Entry 8XFW (X-ray diffraction, 3.10 A resolution); this record covers chains A and B.

Chain A (and B):
Molecule: UDP-glycosyltransferase 13
Source organism: Mangifera indica
Notes: EC 2.4.1.-; chain B of this document is another copy of the same molecule, construct and numbering; everything in this record applies to it too
UniProt: A0A0M4KE44 (CGT_MANIN); residue numbers follow UniProt; this construct covers 6-464
Sequence (459 residues; numbered 6 to 464; the number before each row is that of its first residue):
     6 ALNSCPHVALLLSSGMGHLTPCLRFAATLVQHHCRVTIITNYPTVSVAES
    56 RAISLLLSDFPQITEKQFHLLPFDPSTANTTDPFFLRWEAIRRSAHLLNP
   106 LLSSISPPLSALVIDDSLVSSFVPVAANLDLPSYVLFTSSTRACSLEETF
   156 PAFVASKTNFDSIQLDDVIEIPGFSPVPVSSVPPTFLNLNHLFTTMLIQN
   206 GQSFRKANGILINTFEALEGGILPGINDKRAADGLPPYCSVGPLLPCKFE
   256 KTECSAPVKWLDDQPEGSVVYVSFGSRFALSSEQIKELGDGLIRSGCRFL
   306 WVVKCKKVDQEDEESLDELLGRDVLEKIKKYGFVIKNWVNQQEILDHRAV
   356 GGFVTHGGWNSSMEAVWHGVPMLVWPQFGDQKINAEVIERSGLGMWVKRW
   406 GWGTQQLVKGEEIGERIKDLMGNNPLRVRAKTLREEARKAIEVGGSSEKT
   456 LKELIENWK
Unresolved in the structure: 6-8 (chain B: 6-8, 162-169, 311-326)
Construct notes: engineered mutation Asp-121 (Ser in A0A0M4KE44), Ala-148 (Met in A0A0M4KE44), Thr-190 (Val in A0A0M4KE44)
Residues lining bound ligands: UDP (uridine-5'-diphosphate): Met-21, Gly-22, Thr-25, Arg-29, Ser-278, Gly-280, Ser-281, Arg-282, Val-307, Asn-342, Trp-343, Val-344, Asn-345, Gln-346, His-361, Gly-363, Trp-364, Asn-365, Ser-366, Glu-369
What the authors report for this chain:
  - specificity-determining residues: Glu-152
  - mutagenesis - E152Q: increased catalytic activity on 1a
  - catalytic residues: His-23, Asp-120 (citing earlier work)
  - contacts within the chain: His-23/Asp-121 (from molecular simulation)
  - mutagenesis - H23A: decreased catalytic activity
  - mutagenesis - S122A, E152A, E152Q (22.6-folds), F191A, W364A, D385A: increased catalytic activity on C-glycosylation
  - mutagenesis - S121D/M148A/V190T (338-fold), M148A/V190T (164-folds): increased catalytic activity on O-glycosylation

Chain A / chain B interface:
Pairs across the interface (14; chain A residue first):
  Cys-10(A) / Cys-10(B)  disulfide
  Val-35(A) / Gln-67(B)
  Gln-36(A) / Pro-66(B)
  Gln-36(A) / Gln-67(B)
  His-38(A) / Arg-40(B)  hydrogen bond
  His-38(A) / Gln-67(B)  hydrogen bond (side chain-backbone)
  Arg-40(A) / His-38(B)
  Pro-66(A) / Gln-36(B)
  Gln-67(A) / Val-35(B)
  Gln-67(A) / Gln-36(B)
  Gln-67(A) / His-38(B)  hydrogen bond (backbone-side chain)
  Lys-253(A) / Asp-64(B)
  Cys-259(A) / Glu-258(B)
  Cys-259(A) / Cys-259(B)  hydrophobic
Other interface residues (no listed pair), chain A (10 interface residues in all): Ser-9
Other interface residues (no listed pair), chain B (11 interface residues in all): Ser-9
Inter-chain disulfides: Cys-10(A)/Cys-10(B)

Summary:
10 residues of chain A face 11 of chain B across their interface, with 1 disulfide bond and 3 hydrogen bonds.
Among the polar pairs are His-38(A)/Arg-40(B) and His-38(A)/Gln-67(B). From the paper: catalytic residues
His-23(A) and Asp-120(A); S122A, E152A and E152Q of chain A, among others, increase catalytic activity on
C-glycosylation; 9 substitutions were tested in all.
Both chains are UDP-glycosyltransferase 13 (Mangifera indica). Entry 8XFW (Crystal structure of
MiCGT(M148A/V190T/S121D) in complex with UDP) was determined by X-ray diffraction, deposited together with
8XFH.
